Entry 6AM0 (X-ray diffraction, 2.84 A resolution); this record covers chains A and E of the 8 polymer chains in the assembly.

Chain A (and E):
Molecule: KLLA0F23980p
Source organism: Kluyveromyces lactis (strain ATCC 8585 / CBS 2359 / DSM 70799 / NBRC 1267 / NRRL Y-1140 / WM37)
Notes: chain E of this document is another copy of the same molecule, construct and numbering; everything in this record applies to it too
UniProtKB: Q6CIU1 (Q6CIU1_KLULA); numbering as in UniProt (aligned over 1-275)
Chain sequence (275 residues; numbered 1 to 275; the number before each row is that of its first residue):
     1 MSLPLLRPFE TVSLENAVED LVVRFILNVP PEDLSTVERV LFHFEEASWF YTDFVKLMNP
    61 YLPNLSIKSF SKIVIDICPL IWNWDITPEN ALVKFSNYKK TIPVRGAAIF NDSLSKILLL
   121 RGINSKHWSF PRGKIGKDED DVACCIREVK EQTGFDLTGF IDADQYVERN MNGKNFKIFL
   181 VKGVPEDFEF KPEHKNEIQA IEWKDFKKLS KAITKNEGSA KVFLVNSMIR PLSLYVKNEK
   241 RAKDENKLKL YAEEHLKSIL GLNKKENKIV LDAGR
Unresolved in the structure: 1, 218-219, 264-275 (chain E: 1, 217-221, 264-275)
Sequence notes: engineered mutation Gln152 (Glu in Q6CIU1)
Metal / ion sites: Mg2+ near Glu148 (its only coordinating residue here)
Residues lining bound ligands: 6VQ ([[(2R,3S,4R,5R)-5-(2-azanyl-7-methyl-6-oxidanylidene-3H-purin-7-ium-9-yl)-3,4-bis(oxidanyl)oxolan-2-yl]methoxy-sulfanyl-phosphoryl] [[[(2R,3S,4R,5R)-5-(2-azanyl-7-methyl-6-oxidanylidene-3H-purin-7-ium-9-yl)-3,4-bis(oxidanyl)oxolan-2-yl]methoxy-sulfanyl-phosphoryl]oxy-oxidanyl-phosphoryl] hydrogen phosphate): Trp49, Thr52, Asp53, Lys99, Val104, Lys126, His127, Arg132, Lys134, Lys174, Phe176, His194, Lys195, Asn196, Glu197, Phe223
From the paper describing this entry:
  - mutagenesis - R39A, I102G: abolished catalytic activity with KLLA0A01474p
  - binding site for 6VQ: Trp49, Lys99, Arg132, Lys134, Phe223
  - catalytic residues: Lys134 (proposed by the authors, not directly observed)
  - Mg2+ coordination: Glu148
  - specificity-determining residues: Phe223
  - conformationally variable residues (domain motion): Phe223

Interface between chain A and chain E:
Pairs across the interface (13; chain A residue first):
  Asp112(A) - Tyr251(E)
  Phe160(A) - His255(E)
  Gly183(A) - Tyr251(E)
  Gly183(A) - His255(E)  hydrogen bond (backbone-side chain)
  Lys243(A) - Glu254(E)  salt bridge
  His255(A) - Gly159(E)  hydrogen bond (side chain-backbone)
  His255(A) - Phe160(E)
  Ser258(A) - Thr158(E)  hydrogen bond (side chain-backbone)
  Ser258(A) - Gly159(E)  hydrogen bond (side chain-backbone)
  Ser258(A) - Phe160(E)  hydrogen bond (side chain-backbone)
  Ser258(A) - Ile161(E)  hydrogen bond (side chain-backbone)
  Ile259(A) - Thr158(E)
  Asn263(A) - Asp164(E)  hydrogen bond
Also at the interface, not in a pair above, chain A (12 interface residues in all): Gly159, Val184, Pro185, Asn246
Also at the interface, not in a pair above, chain E (11 interface residues in all): Leu250, Ser258, Ile259

Overview:
The interface between chain A and chain E involves 12 residues on one side and 11 on the other; the contacts
include 7 hydrogen bonds and 1 salt bridge. Polar contacts include Lys243(A)-Glu254(E), Gly183(A)-His255(E)
and His255(A)-Gly159(E). The paper reports the catalytic residue Lys134(A); R39A and I102G of chain A abolish
catalytic activity with KLLA0A01474p.
Both chains are KLLA0F23980p (Kluyveromyces lactis (strain ATCC 8585 / CBS 2359 / DSM 70799 / NBRC 1267 / NRRL
Y-1140 / WM37)). Entry 6AM0 (Crystal structure of K. lactis Edc1-Dcp1-Dcp2-Edc3 decapping complex with
synthetic cap substrate analog) was determined by X-ray diffraction.
